Entry 4CF6 (X-ray diffraction, 2.69 A resolution); this record covers chains A and B.

[Chain A (and B)]
Name: Nad(p)h dehydrogenase [quinone] 1
Source organism: Homo sapiens
Notes: EC 1.6.5.2; chain B of this document is another copy of the same molecule, construct and numbering; everything in this record applies to it too
Reference sequence: P15559 (NQO1_HUMAN); residue numbers follow UniProt; this construct covers 1-274
Amino-acid sequence (294 residues; each row starts with the number of its first residue; numbers below 1 keep their minus sign (Met-19 is residue -19)):
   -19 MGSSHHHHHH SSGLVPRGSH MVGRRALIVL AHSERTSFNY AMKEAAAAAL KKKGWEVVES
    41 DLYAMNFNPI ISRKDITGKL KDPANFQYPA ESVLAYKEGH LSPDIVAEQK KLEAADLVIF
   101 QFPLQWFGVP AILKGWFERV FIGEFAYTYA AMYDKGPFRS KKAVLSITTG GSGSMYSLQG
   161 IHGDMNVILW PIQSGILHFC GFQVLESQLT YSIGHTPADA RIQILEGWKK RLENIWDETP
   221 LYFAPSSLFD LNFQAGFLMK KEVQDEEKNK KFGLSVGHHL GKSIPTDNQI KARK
Disordered / not traced: -19 to 3, 274 (chain B: -19 to 3)
Sequence notes: expression tag (-19 to 0); engineered mutation Ser187 (Pro in P15559)
Residues lining bound ligands:
  - cibacron blue (CBD), molecule 1: Pro69, Tyr127, Tyr129, Phe179, Phe233, Gln234, Ala235, Gly236, Phe237
  - cibacron blue (CBD), molecule 2: Trp106, Gly150, Gly151, Ser152, Met155, Ser192, Gly194, His195
  - FAD (flavin-adenine dinucleotide), molecule 1: His12, Thr16, Ser17, Phe18, Asn19, Ala21, Pro103, Leu104, Gln105, Trp106, Phe107, Thr148, Thr149, Gly150, Gly151, Tyr156, Ile193, Arg201, Leu205
  - FAD, molecule 2: Ile51, Asn65, Gln67, Tyr68, Pro69, Glu118
Reported in the primary citation:
  - disease-associated variants - P187S: decreased binding to flavin-adenine dinucleotide
  - disease-associated variants - P187S: decreased catalytic activity on NADH
  - disease-associated variants - P187S: decreased catalytic activity on NADPH
  - disease-associated variants - P187S: decreased stability in response to trypsin

[Chain A / chain B interface]
Residue-residue contacts - 120 pairs, chain A then chain B:
  Glu14(A) with Arg53(B), salt bridge; Phe66(B)
  Thr16(A) with Ala64(B); Asn65(B), hydrogen bond
  Tyr43(A) with Ile50(B), hydrophobic; Ile51(B)
  Pro49(A) with Ile50(B)
  Ile50(A) with Tyr43(B), hydrophobic; Pro49(B), hydrophobic
  Ile51(A) with Tyr43(B); Gln105(B)
  Arg53(A) with Glu14(B), salt bridge
  Ala64(A) with Thr16(B)
  Asn65(A) with Thr16(B)
  Phe66(A) with Glu14(B); Thr16(B)
  Gln105(A) with Ile51(B); Lys114(B), hydrogen bond (backbone-side chain); Glu118(B)
  Trp106(A) with Lys114(B); Phe117(B), hydrogen bond (side chain-backbone); Glu118(B); Phe121(B), hydrophobic; Tyr127(B), hydrophobic; Gly175(B); Ile176(B); Phe179(B), hydrophobic; Cys180(B), hydrophobic
  Phe107(A) with Tyr133(B); Pro171(B); Gly175(B)
  Val109(A) with Lys114(B), hydrogen bond (backbone-side chain); Glu118(B)
  Pro110(A) with Glu118(B)
  Ala111(A) with Pro49(B); Ala111(B); Gly115(B); Glu118(B), hydrogen bond (backbone-side chain)
  Lys114(A) with Gln105(B), hydrogen bond (side chain-backbone); Trp106(B); Gly108(B); Val109(B), hydrogen bond (side chain-backbone); Ala111(B)
  Gly115(A) with Ala111(B)
  Phe117(A) with Trp106(B)
  Glu118(A) with Gln105(B); Trp106(B); Val109(B); Pro110(B); Ala111(B)
  Phe121(A) with Trp106(B), hydrophobic
  Tyr127(A) with Trp106(B), hydrophobic
  Met132(A) with Ile161(B), hydrophobic
  Tyr133(A) with Phe107(B); Ile161(B), hydrophobic; His162(B), hydrogen bond
  Ser154(A) with Gly236(B), hydrogen bond (side chain-backbone); Leu238(B)
  Met155(A) with Gly236(B); Phe237(B), hydrophobic
  Ser157(A) with Leu238(B)
  Leu158(A) with Leu260(B); Gly261(B)
  Gln159(A) with Leu238(B); Met239(B), hydrogen bond (backbone-backbone); Gln244(B)
  Gly160(A) with Phe229(B); Phe237(B); His258(B), hydrogen bond (backbone-side chain)
  Ile161(A) with Tyr133(B), hydrophobic; Phe229(B), hydrophobic; Phe237(B), hydrogen bond (backbone-backbone); His258(B)
  His162(A) with Tyr133(B); Phe179(B)
  Gly163(A) with Gly257(B); His258(B)
  Asp164(A) with Gly257(B), hydrogen bond (backbone-backbone); His259(B), salt bridge
  Val167(A) with Val167(B), hydrophobic; Trp170(B); Val256(B), hydrophobic; His259(B)
  Trp170(A) with His162(B); Val167(B)
  Pro171(A) with Phe107(B); Val167(B)
  Gly175(A) with Trp106(B); Phe107(B)
  Ile176(A) with Trp106(B)
  Phe179(A) with Trp106(B), hydrophobic; His162(B)
  Cys180(A) with Trp106(B), hydrophobic
  Phe229(A) with Gln159(B); Gly160(B); Ile161(B), hydrophobic
  Gly236(A) with Ser154(B), hydrogen bond (backbone-side chain); Met155(B)
  Phe237(A) with Met155(B), hydrophobic; Ile161(B), hydrogen bond (backbone-backbone)
  Leu238(A) with Ser154(B); Gln159(B)
  Met239(A) with Gln159(B), hydrogen bond (backbone-backbone)
  Gln244(A) with Gln159(B)
  Val256(A) with Val167(B), hydrophobic
  Gly257(A) with Gly163(B); Asp164(B), hydrogen bond (backbone-backbone)
  His258(A) with Gly160(B), hydrogen bond (side chain-backbone); Ile161(B), hydrogen bond (side chain-backbone); Gly163(B)
  His259(A) with Asp164(B), salt bridge; Val167(B)
  Leu260(A) with Leu158(B)
  Gly261(A) with Leu158(B); Ser263(B), hydrogen bond (backbone-side chain)
  Lys262(A) with Lys262(B); Ser263(B)
  Ser263(A) with Gly261(B), hydrogen bond (side chain-backbone); Lys262(B)
  Ile264(A) with Ile264(B), hydrophobic
Also at the interface, not in a pair above, chain A (63 interface residues in all): Ser13, Phe47, Gly108, Ile112, Ile168, Ser226, Leu231
Also at the interface, not in a pair above, chain B (60 interface residues in all): Ile112, Met132, Ile168, Ser226, Leu231

[Overview]
Chain A and chain B form an interface of 63 and 60 residues respectively, with 21 hydrogen bonds and 4 salt
bridges. Among the polar pairs are Glu14(A)-Arg53(B), Asp164(A)-His259(B) and Thr16(A)-Asn65(B). The paper
reports that P187S of chain A reduces binding to flavin-adenine dinucleotide; P187S of chain A reduces
catalytic activity on NADH.
Chain A and chain B are both Nad(p)h dehydrogenase [quinone] 1 (Homo sapiens); the structure, Crystal
structure of the complex of the P187S variant of human NAD(P) H:quinone oxidoreductase with Cibacron ..., was
determined by X-ray diffraction, deposited together with 4CET.
